Entry 9ITV (electron microscopy, 3.97 A resolution); this record covers chains L and M of the 16 polymer chains in the assembly.

== Chain L (and M) ==
Name: ATP synthase subunit c
Organism: Chloroflexus aurantiacus J-10-fl
Notes: chain M of this document is another copy of the same molecule, construct and numbering; everything in this record applies to it too
UniProt: A9WGS9 (ATPL_CHLAA); residue numbers follow UniProt; this construct covers 1-76
Sequence (76 residues; numbered 1 to 76; the number before each row is that of its first residue):
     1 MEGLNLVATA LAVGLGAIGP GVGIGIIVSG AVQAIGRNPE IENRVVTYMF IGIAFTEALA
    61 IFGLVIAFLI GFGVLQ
Unresolved in the structure: 74-76 (chain M: 73-76)
Swiss-Prot annotation at these positions:
  - site: Glu-57 (Reversibly protonated during proton transport)

== Chain L / chain M interface ==
Contacting residue pairs (71; chain L residue first):
  Met-1(L) / Met-1(M)  hydrophobic
  Met-1(L) / Glu-2(M)  hydrogen bond (backbone-side chain)
  Glu-2(L) / Glu-2(M)
  Leu-4(L) / Glu-2(M)
  Leu-4(L) / Gly-3(M)
  Leu-4(L) / Leu-4(M)
  Leu-4(L) / Val-7(M)
  Asn-5(L) / Leu-6(M)
  Ala-8(L) / Leu-6(M)
  Ala-8(L) / Val-7(M)
  Ala-8(L) / Ala-10(M)
  Leu-11(L) / Ala-10(M)  hydrophobic
  Leu-11(L) / Leu-11(M)  hydrophobic
  Ala-12(L) / Ala-10(M)
  Leu-15(L) / Leu-11(M)  hydrophobic
  Leu-15(L) / Gly-14(M)
  Leu-15(L) / Leu-15(M)  hydrophobic
  Leu-15(L) / Ile-18(M)
  Gly-16(L) / Gly-14(M)
  Gly-16(L) / Ala-17(M)
  Ile-18(L) / Ile-18(M)  hydrophobic
  Gly-19(L) / Ala-17(M)
  Gly-19(L) / Ile-18(M)
  Gly-19(L) / Gly-21(M)
  Gly-19(L) / Val-22(M)
  Pro-20(L) / Ala-17(M)
  Gly-23(L) / Gly-21(M)
  Gly-23(L) / Gly-25(M)
  Ile-26(L) / Gly-25(M)
  Ile-26(L) / Ile-26(M)  hydrophobic
  Ile-26(L) / Ser-29(M)
  Ile-27(L) / Gly-25(M)
  Ile-27(L) / Val-28(M)  hydrophobic
  Gly-30(L) / Ser-29(M)
  Gly-30(L) / Val-32(M)
  Gly-30(L) / Gln-33(M)
  Ala-31(L) / Val-32(M)
  Gln-33(L) / Gln-33(M)
  Ala-34(L) / Val-32(M)
  Ala-34(L) / Gln-33(M)
  Asn-38(L) / Gly-36(M)
  Ile-41(L) / Ile-35(M)  hydrophobic
  Ile-41(L) / Pro-39(M)  hydrophobic
  Arg-44(L) / Glu-42(M)  salt bridge
  Val-45(L) / Ile-35(M)  hydrophobic
  Tyr-48(L) / Val-28(M)
  Tyr-48(L) / Ile-35(M)  hydrophobic
  Tyr-48(L) / Glu-42(M)  hydrogen bond
  Tyr-48(L) / Val-46(M)
  Ile-51(L) / Phe-50(M)  hydrophobic
  Gly-52(L) / Ile-24(M)
  Gly-52(L) / Val-28(M)
  Phe-55(L) / Ile-24(M)  hydrophobic
  Phe-55(L) / Ile-53(M)  hydrophobic
  Phe-55(L) / Glu-57(M)
  Thr-56(L) / Ile-24(M)
  Leu-59(L) / Gly-16(M)
  Leu-59(L) / Ala-17(M)
  Leu-59(L) / Pro-20(M)  hydrophobic
  Leu-59(L) / Gly-21(M)
  Leu-59(L) / Ala-60(M)  hydrophobic
  Phe-62(L) / Val-13(M)
  Phe-62(L) / Ile-61(M)  hydrophobic
  Phe-62(L) / Leu-64(M)  hydrophobic
  Gly-63(L) / Val-13(M)
  Ile-66(L) / Thr-9(M)
  Ile-66(L) / Val-13(M)  hydrophobic
  Ile-66(L) / Leu-64(M)  hydrophobic
  Ile-66(L) / Phe-68(M)  hydrophobic
  Ile-70(L) / Leu-6(M)
  Ile-70(L) / Thr-9(M)
Interface residues without a listed pair, chain L (36 interface residues in all): Val-22, Arg-37, Met-49
Interface residues without a listed pair, chain M (39 interface residues in all): Arg-37, Met-49

== Overview ==
36 residues of chain L face 39 of chain M across their interface; the contacts include 2 hydrogen bonds and 1
salt bridge. Among the polar pairs are Arg-44(L)/Glu-42(M), Met-1(L)/Glu-2(M) and Tyr-48(L)/Glu-42(M).
Both chains are ATP synthase subunit c (Chloroflexus aurantiacus J-10-fl). Entry 9ITV (Chloroflexus
aurantiacus ADP-bound ATP synthase, state 1, focused refinement of FO) was determined by electron microscopy,
deposited together with 9ITJ, 9ITK, 9ITL, 9ITM, 9ITN, 9ITO and 11 further entries.
